3G9J - chains D and B of the 4 polymer chains in the assembly; structure by X-ray diffraction, 2.32 A resolution.

[Chain D]
Molecule: 18-nt DNA strand
Sequence (18 nucleotides; row label = number of the first residue in the row):
     1 CCAGAACATTTTGTTCTG

[Chain B]
Molecule: Glucocorticoid receptor
Organism: Rattus norvegicus
UniProt: P06536 (GCR_RAT); residues 440-525 here = UniProt positions 440-525
Chain sequence (90 residues; each row starts with the number of its first residue):
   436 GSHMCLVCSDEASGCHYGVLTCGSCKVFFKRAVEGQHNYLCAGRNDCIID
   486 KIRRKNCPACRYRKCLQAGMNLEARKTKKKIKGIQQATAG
Unresolved in the structure: 436, 516-525
Differences from the reference sequence: expression tag (436-439)
Ion coordination: Zn2+ site 1: Cys440, Cys443, Cys457, Cys460; Zn2+ site 2: Cys476, Cys482, Cys492, Cys495
From the paper describing this entry:
  - mutagenesis - R510A, K514A: decreased binding to DNA
  - mutagenesis - K514A: unchanged signaling
  - mutagenesis - H472A, R510A: increased signaling
  - mutagenesis - H472R: decreased signaling
  - mutagenesis - G470A, N473A: decreased signaling in response to Pal
  - mutagenesis - G470A: decreased signaling in response to Tat

[Chain D / chain B interface]
Pairs across the interface (14):
  DC1(D) - Arg510(B)  hydrogen bond to the base
  DC2(D) - Gly449(B)  phosphate contact
  DC2(D) - Cys450(B)  hydrogen bond to the phosphate
  DC2(D) - His451(B)  sugar contact
  DC2(D) - Arg510(B)  hydrogen bond to the sugar
  DA3(D) - His451(B)  salt bridge to the phosphate
  DA3(D) - Tyr452(B)  hydrogen bond to the phosphate
  DA3(D) - Lys461(B)  phosphate contact
  DA3(D) - Arg510(B)  hydrogen bond to the sugar
  DG4(D) - Tyr452(B)  hydrogen bond to the phosphate
  DG4(D) - Lys461(B)  hydrogen bond to the base
  DG4(D) - Lys465(B)  salt bridge to the phosphate
  DT10(D) - Lys490(B)  hydrogen bond to the phosphate
  DT11(D) - Lys490(B)  salt bridge to the phosphate
Also at the interface, not in a pair above, chain D (9 interface residues in all): DA5, DA6, DC7
Also at the interface, not in a pair above, chain B (10 interface residues in all): Arg466, Leu507

[Summary]
The interface between chain D and chain B involves 9 residues on one side and 10 on the other; the contacts
include 8 hydrogen bonds and 3 salt bridges. Polar contacts include DC1(D)-Arg510(B), DG4(D)-Lys461(B) and
DC2(D)-Arg510(B). From the paper: R510A and K514A of chain B reduce binding to DNA; H472A and R510A of chain B
increase signaling; 6 substitutions were tested in all.
Here chain D is an 18-nt DNA strand and chain B is Glucocorticoid receptor (Rattus norvegicus). Entry 3G9J (GR
DNA binding domain:Pal, 18bp complex-36) was determined by X-ray diffraction together with 3FYL, 3G6P, 3G6Q,
3G6R, 3G6T, 3G6U and 8 further entries from the same study.
